PDB entry 7YV9 | electron microscopy, 4.78 A resolution (low resolution: residue-level contacts below are approximate; hydrogen-bond / salt-bridge calls are withheld) | chains H and M of the 16 polymer chains in the assembly

== Chain H ==
Protein: Unconventional myosin-Va
From: Mus musculus
Reference sequence: D3YZ62 (D3YZ62_MOUSE); numbering as in UniProt (aligned over 1-1828)
Amino-acid sequence (1828 residues; each row starts with the number of its first residue):
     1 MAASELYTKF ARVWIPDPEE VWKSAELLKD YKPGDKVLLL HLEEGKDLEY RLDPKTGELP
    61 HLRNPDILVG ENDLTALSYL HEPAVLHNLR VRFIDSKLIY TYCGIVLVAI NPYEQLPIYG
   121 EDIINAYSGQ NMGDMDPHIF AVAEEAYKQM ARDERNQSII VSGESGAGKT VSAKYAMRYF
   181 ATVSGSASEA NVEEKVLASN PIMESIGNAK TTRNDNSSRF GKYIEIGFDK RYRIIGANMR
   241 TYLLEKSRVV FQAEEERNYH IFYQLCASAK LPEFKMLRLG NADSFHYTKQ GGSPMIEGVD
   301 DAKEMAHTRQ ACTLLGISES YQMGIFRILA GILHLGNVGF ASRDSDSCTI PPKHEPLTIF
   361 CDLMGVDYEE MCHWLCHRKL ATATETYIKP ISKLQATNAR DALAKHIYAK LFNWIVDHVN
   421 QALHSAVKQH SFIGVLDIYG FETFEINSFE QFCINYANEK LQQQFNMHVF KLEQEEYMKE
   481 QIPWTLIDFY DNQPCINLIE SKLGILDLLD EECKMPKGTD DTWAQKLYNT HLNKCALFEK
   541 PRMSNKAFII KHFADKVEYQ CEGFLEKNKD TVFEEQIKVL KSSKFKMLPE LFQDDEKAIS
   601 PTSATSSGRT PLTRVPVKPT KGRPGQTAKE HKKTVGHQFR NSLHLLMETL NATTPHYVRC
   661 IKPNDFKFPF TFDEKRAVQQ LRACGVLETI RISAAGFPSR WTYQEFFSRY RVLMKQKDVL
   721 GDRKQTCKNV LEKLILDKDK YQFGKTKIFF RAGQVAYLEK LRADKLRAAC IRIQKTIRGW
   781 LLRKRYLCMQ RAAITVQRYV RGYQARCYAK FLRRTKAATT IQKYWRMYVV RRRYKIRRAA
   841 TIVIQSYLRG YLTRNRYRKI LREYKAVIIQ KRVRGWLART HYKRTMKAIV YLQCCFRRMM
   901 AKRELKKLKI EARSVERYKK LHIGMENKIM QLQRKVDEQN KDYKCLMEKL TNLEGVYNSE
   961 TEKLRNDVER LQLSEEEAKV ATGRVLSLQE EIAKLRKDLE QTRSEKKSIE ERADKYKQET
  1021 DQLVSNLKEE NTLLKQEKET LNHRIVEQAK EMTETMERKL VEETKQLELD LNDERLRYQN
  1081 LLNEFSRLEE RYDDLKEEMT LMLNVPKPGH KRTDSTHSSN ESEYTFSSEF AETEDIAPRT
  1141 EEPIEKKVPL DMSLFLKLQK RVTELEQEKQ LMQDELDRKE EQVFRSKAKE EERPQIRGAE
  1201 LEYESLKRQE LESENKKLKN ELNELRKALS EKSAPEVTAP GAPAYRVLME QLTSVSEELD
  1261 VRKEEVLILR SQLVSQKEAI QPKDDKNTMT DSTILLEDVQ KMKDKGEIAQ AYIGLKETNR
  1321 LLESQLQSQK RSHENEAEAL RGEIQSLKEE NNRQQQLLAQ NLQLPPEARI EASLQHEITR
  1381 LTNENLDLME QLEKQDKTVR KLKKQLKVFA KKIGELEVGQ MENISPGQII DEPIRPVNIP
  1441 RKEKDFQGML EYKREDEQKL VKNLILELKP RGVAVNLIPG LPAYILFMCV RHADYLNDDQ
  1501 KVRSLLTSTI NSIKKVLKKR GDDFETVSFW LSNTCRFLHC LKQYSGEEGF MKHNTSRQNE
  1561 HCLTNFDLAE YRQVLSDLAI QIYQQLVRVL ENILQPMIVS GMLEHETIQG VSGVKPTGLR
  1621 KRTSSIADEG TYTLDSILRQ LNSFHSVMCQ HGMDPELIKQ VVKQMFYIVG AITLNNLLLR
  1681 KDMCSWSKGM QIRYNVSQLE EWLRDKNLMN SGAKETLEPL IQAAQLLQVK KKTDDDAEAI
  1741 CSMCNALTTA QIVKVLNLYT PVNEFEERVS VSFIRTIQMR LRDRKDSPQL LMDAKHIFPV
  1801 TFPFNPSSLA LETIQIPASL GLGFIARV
Not modelled in the structure: 1-3, 533-536, 597-630, 1103-1828
What the authors report for this chain:
  - mutagenesis - V1437F: increased binding to GTD
  - mutagenesis - V1437F: decreased catalytic activity
  - mutagenesis - E1089K, V1437Q: increased catalytic activity on Rab11a
  - mutagenesis - D134K/D136K, E926K, M930Q, W1686Q: increased catalytic activity

== Chain M ==
Protein: Calmodulin-1
From: Mus musculus
Reference sequence: P0DP26 (CALM1_MOUSE); residue numbers follow UniProt; this construct covers 1-149
Amino-acid sequence (149 residues; numbered 1 to 149; the number before each row is that of its first residue):
     1 MADQLTEEQI AEFKEAFSLF DKDGDGTITT KQLGTVMRSL GQNPTEAELQ DMINEVDADG
    61 NGTIDFPQFL TMMARKMKDT DSEEEIREAF RVFDKDGNGY ISAAQLRHVM TNLGEKLTDE
   121 EVDEMIREAD IDGDGQVNYE QFVQMMTAK
Not modelled in the structure: 1-2
Sequence notes: engineered mutation Q32 (Glu in P0DP26), Q68 (Glu in P0DP26), Q105 (Glu in P0DP26), Q141 (Glu in P0DP26)
UniProt features mapped onto this chain:
  - binding site (Ca(2+)): D21, D23, D25, T27, D57, D59, N61, T63, D94, D96, N98, Y100, D130, D132, D134, Q136
  - modified residue: A2 (N-acetylalanine), K22 (N6-acetyllysine), T45 (Phosphothreonine), S82 (Phosphoserine), K95 (N6-acetyllysine), Y100 (Phosphotyrosine), S102 (Phosphoserine), T111 (Phosphothreonine), K116 (N6,N6,N6-trimethyllysine), Y139 (Phosphotyrosine)
  - cross-link: K22 (Glycyl lysine isopeptide (Lys-Gly) (interchain with G-Cter in SUMO2))
  - mutagenesis: E115 (E115A: Decreases interaction with SCN8A in the absence of calcium), E121 (E121A: Decreases interaction with SCN8A in the absence of calcium), E124 (E124A: Decreases interaction with SCN8A in the absence of calcium), E128 (E128A: Decreases interaction with SCN8A in the absence of calcium)

== Chain H / chain M interface ==
Residue-residue contacts - 54 pairs, chain H then chain M:
  R858(H) with V92(M)
  R862(H) with F93(M); V109(M); N112(M); L113(M)
  E863(H) with L113(M); G114(M)
  K865(H) with A89(M); F93(M)
  A866(H) with F93(M)
  V867(H) with T45(M)
  I868(H) with I86(M)
  I869(H) with I86(M); F90(M); F93(M)
  Q870(H) with E46(M); G114(M); E115(M); L117(M)
  K871(H) with N43(M); P44(M); T45(M); D81(M)
  R872(H) with Q42(M); N43(M); M146(M)
  V873(H) with L117(M); M125(M)
  R874(H) with R38(M); E115(M); L117(M); E121(M)
  G875(H) with R38(M); K149(M)
  W876(H) with E124(M); M125(M); E128(M); M145(M); K149(M)
  L877(H) with E121(M); E124(M); M125(M)
  A878(H) with R38(M); S39(M)
  R879(H) with R38(M); S39(M); G41(M); Q42(M); K149(M)
  Y882(H) with E15(M); L19(M); S39(M)
  T885(H) with L19(M)
  M886(H) with E15(M)
Other interface residues (no listed pair), chain H (22 interface residues in all): I889
Other interface residues (no listed pair), chain M (35 interface residues in all): E12, A16, T35, M110, R127, A148

== Overview ==
Chain H and chain M form an interface of 22 and 35 residues respectively. The paper reports that D134K/D136K,
E926K and M930Q of chain H, among others, increase catalytic activity; E1089K and V1437Q of chain H increase
catalytic activity on Rab11a; 7 substitutions were tested in all.
Chain H is Unconventional myosin-Va and chain M is Calmodulin-1, both from Mus musculus; the structure,
Cryo-EM structure of full-length Myosin Va in the autoinhibited state, was determined by electron microscopy.
